Entry 7Y89 (electron microscopy, 3.02 A resolution); this record covers chains C and B of the 5 polymer chains in the assembly.

[Chain C]
Protein: Guanine nucleotide-binding protein G(i) subunit alpha-1
From: Homo sapiens
Reference sequence: P63096 (GNAI1_HUMAN); residues 4-354 here = UniProt positions 4-354
Chain sequence (351 residues; numbered 4 to 354; the number before each row is that of its first residue):
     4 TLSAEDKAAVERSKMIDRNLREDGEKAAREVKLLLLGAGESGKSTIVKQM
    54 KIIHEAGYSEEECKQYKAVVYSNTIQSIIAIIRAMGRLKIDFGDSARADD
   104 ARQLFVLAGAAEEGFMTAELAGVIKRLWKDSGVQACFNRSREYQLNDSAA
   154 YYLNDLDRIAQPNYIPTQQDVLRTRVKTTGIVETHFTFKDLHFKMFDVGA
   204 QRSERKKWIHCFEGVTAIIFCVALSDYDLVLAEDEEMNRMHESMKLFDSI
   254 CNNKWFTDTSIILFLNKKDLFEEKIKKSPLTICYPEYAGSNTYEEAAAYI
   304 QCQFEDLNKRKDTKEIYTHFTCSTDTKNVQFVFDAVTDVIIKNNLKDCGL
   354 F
Unresolved in the structure: 54-181, 231-240, 282-288
Construct notes: conflict A203 (Gly in P63096), S326 (Ala in P63096)
Curated features (UniProtKB/Swiss-Prot):
  - region: K35 to T48 (G1 motif), D173 to T181 (G2 motif), F196 to G202, Q204, R205 (G3 motif), I265 to D272 (G4 motif), T324, C325, T327 to T329 (G5 motif)
  - binding site (GTP): E43 to T48, S151, L175 to T181, D200 to G202, Q204, N269 to D272
  - binding site (Mg(2+)): S47, T181
  - modified residue: R178 (ADP-ribosylarginine), Q204 (Deamidated glutamine), C351 (ADP-ribosylcysteine)
  - natural variant: G40 (G40C: In NEDHISB; G40R: In NEDHISB), G45 (G45D: In NEDHISB), T48 (T48I: In NEDHISB; T48K: In NEDHISB), Q52 (Q52P: In NEDHISB), S75 (deletion: In NEDHISB; uncertain significance), Q172 (deletion: In NEDHISB), D173 (D173V: In NEDHISB), E186 to F189 (deletion: In NEDHISB; uncertain significance), C224 (C224Y: In NEDHISB), K270 (K270N: In NEDHISB; K270R: In NEDHISB), D272 (D272G: In NEDHISB), V332 (V332E: In NEDHISB; uncertain significance)
  - mutagenesis: G42 (G42R: Abolishes switch to an activated conformation and dissociation from beta and gamma subunits upon GTP binding. Abolishes interaction with RGS family members), E116 (E116L: Enhances interaction (inactive GDP-bound) with RGS14), Q147 (Q147L: Enhances interaction (inactive GDP-bound) with RGS14), E245 (E245L: Enhances interaction (inactive GDP-bound) with RGS14)

[Chain B]
Protein: Guanine nucleotide-binding protein G(I)/G(S)/G(T) subunit beta-1
From: Homo sapiens
Reference sequence: P62873 (GBB1_HUMAN); numbering as in UniProt (aligned over 4-340)
Chain sequence (337 residues; row label = number of the first residue in the row):
     4 LDQLRQEAEQLKNQIRDARKACADATLSQITNNIDPVGRIQMRTRRTLRG
    54 HLAKIYAMHWGTDSRLLVSASQDGKLIIWDSYTTNKVHAIPLRSSWVMTC
   104 AYAPSGNYVACGGLDNICSIYNLKTREGNVRVSRELAGHTGYLSCCRFLD
   154 DNQIVTSSGDTTCALWDIETGQQTTTFTGHTGDVMSLSLAPDTRLFVSGA
   204 CDASAKLWDVREGMCRQTFTGHESDINAICFFPNGNAFATGSDDATCRLF
   254 DLRADQELMTYSHDNIICGITSVSFSKSGRLLLAGYDDFNCNVWDALKAD
   304 RAGVLAGHDNRVSCLGVTDDGMAVATGSWDSFLKIWN
Unresolved in the structure: 4-9
Curated features (UniProtKB/Swiss-Prot):
  - modified residue: H266 (Phosphohistidine)
  - natural variant: L30 (L30F: In MRD42; uncertain significance), R52 (R52G: In MRD42), G64 (G64V: In MRD42), D76 (D76E: In MRD42; D76G: In MRD42), G77 (G77S: In MRD42), K78 (K78R: In MRD42), I80 (I80N: In MRD42; I80T: In MRD42), H91 (H91R: In MRD42; uncertain significance), A92 (A92T: In MRD42), P94 (P94S: In MRD42), L95 (L95P: In MRD42), R96 (R96L: In MRD42), 5 further natural variant entries in UniProt

[Chain C / chain B interface]
Contacting residue pairs - 39 pairs, chain C then chain B:
  R15(C) - V90(B)  hydrogen bond (side chain-backbone)
  R15(C) - H91(B)
  S16(C) - N88(B)
  S16(C) - K89(B)  hydrogen bond (side chain-backbone)
  I19(C) - K89(B)
  I19(C) - A92(B)  hydrophobic
  D20(C) - K89(B)  salt bridge
  L23(C) - G53(B)
  L23(C) - L55(B)
  L23(C) - K78(B)
  L23(C) - I80(B)  hydrophobic
  D26(C) - K78(B)  salt bridge
  G27(C) - L55(B)
  T182(C) - N119(B)  hydrogen bond (backbone-side chain)
  G183(C) - L117(B)
  G183(C) - N119(B)
  I184(C) - W99(B)
  I184(C) - L117(B)  hydrogen bond (backbone-backbone)
  F199(C) - W99(B)  hydrophobic
  Q204(C) - L117(B)
  Q204(C) - Y145(B)
  S206(C) - Y145(B)
  S206(C) - D186(B)
  E207(C) - D186(B)
  K209(C) - D228(B)  salt bridge
  K210(C) - Y145(B)
  K210(C) - C204(B)
  K210(C) - D228(B)  salt bridge
  K210(C) - N230(B)
  K210(C) - D246(B)  salt bridge
  W211(C) - L117(B)  hydrophobic
  H213(C) - K57(B)  hydrogen bond (backbone-side chain)
  H213(C) - Y59(B)  hydrogen bond
  C214(C) - Y59(B)
  C214(C) - Q75(B)
  C214(C) - W99(B)
  F215(C) - W99(B)  hydrophobic
  W258(C) - R314(B)
  W258(C) - W332(B)  hydrophobic
Other interface residues (no listed pair), chain C (25 interface residues in all): A12, V13, E186, E216
Other interface residues (no listed pair), chain B (26 interface residues in all): D118, G162, M188

[Summary]
The interface between chain C and chain B involves 25 residues on one side and 26 on the other; the contacts
include 6 hydrogen bonds and 5 salt bridges. Polar contacts include D20(C)-K89(B), D26(C)-K78(B) and
K209(C)-D228(B).
Here chain C is Guanine nucleotide-binding protein G(i) subunit alpha-1 and chain B is Guanine
nucleotide-binding protein G(I)/G(S)/G(T) subunit beta-1, both from Homo sapiens. Entry 7Y89 (Structure of the
GPR17-Gi complex) was determined by electron microscopy.
